2QJA - chains B and D of the 4 polymer chains in the assembly; structure by X-ray diffraction, 2.60 A resolution.

Chain B:
Protein: Bone morphogenetic protein 2
From: Homo sapiens
Notes: fragment: mature part (residues 283-396)
UniProt: P12643 (BMP2_HUMAN); residues 1-114 here correspond to UniProt positions 283-396 (UniProt number = residue number + 282)
Sequence (116 residues; numbered -1 to 114; the number before each row is that of its first residue; numbers below 1 keep their minus sign (Met-1 is residue -1)):
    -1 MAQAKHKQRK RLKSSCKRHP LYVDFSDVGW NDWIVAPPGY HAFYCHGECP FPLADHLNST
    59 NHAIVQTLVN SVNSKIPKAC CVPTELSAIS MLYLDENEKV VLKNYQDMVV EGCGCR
Disordered / not traced: -1 to 10
Differences from the reference sequence: expression tag (-1 to 0)
UniProt features mapped onto this chain:
  - glycosylation: Asn56 (N-linked (GlcNAc...) (high mannose) asparagine)
Cystine bridges: Cys14-Cys79, Cys43-Cys111, Cys47-Cys113

Chain D:
Protein: Bone morphogenetic protein receptor type IA
From: Homo sapiens
Notes: fragment: extracellular domain (residues 24-152)
UniProt: P36894 (BMR1A_HUMAN); residues 1-129 here correspond to UniProt positions 24-152 (UniProt number = residue number + 23)
Sequence (135 residues; each row starts with the number of its first residue; numbers below 1 keep their minus sign (Gly-5 is residue -5)):
    -5 GSGAMAQNLD SMLHGTGMKS DSDQKKSENG VTLAPEDTLP FLKCYCSGHC PDDAINNTCI
    55 TNGHCFAIIE EDDQGETTLT SGCLGLEGSD FQCRDTPIPH QRRSIECCRT NLCNQYLQPT
   115 LPPVVIGPFF DGSIR
Disordered / not traced: -5 to 30, 124-129
Differences from the reference sequence: expression tag (-5 to 0); engineered mutation Thr74 (Ala97 in P36894), Leu78 (Met101 in P36894), Gly79 (Lys102 in P36894), Leu80 (Tyr103 in P36894), Arg88 (Lys111 in P36894), Thr90 (Ser113 in P36894), Ile92 (Lys115 in P36894), Pro93 (Ala116 in P36894), His94 (Gln117 in P36894), Gln95 (Leu118 in P36894), Ser98 (Thr121 in P36894)
UniProt features mapped onto this chain:
  - region: Asp84 to Gln86 (Mediates specificity for BMP ligand)
  - glycosylation: Asn50 (N-linked (GlcNAc...) asparagine)
Cystine bridges: Cys38-Cys59, Cys40-Cys44, Cys53-Cys77, Cys87-Cys101, Cys102-Cys107

Interface between chain B and chain D:
Residue-residue contacts (38):
  Lys15(B) with Asp46(D), salt bridge
  Phe49(B) with Gln86(D); Asp89(D); Arg97(D); Ile99(D), hydrophobic
  Pro50(B) with Phe60(D), hydrophobic; Leu78(D), hydrophobic; Gln86(D); Ile99(D), hydrophobic
  Leu51(B) with Leu78(D); Gln86(D), hydrogen bond (backbone-side chain)
  Ala52(B) with Cys77(D)
  Asp53(B) with Thr55(D), hydrogen bond; Cys77(D), hydrogen bond (backbone-backbone); Gly79(D)
  His54(B) with His43(D); Cys44(D); Pro45(D)
  Thr58(B) with Glu81(D)
  Asn59(B) with Glu81(D), hydrogen bond (backbone-side chain); Gly82(D), hydrogen bond (side chain-backbone)
  Ile62(B) with Glu81(D); Gly82(D); Phe85(D), hydrophobic; Gln86(D)
  Leu66(B) with Phe85(D); Asp89(D); Arg97(D)
  Asn68(B) with His94(D), hydrogen bond (backbone-side chain)
  Ser69(B) with Thr90(D); Pro93(D); His94(D), hydrogen bond (backbone-backbone); Arg97(D), hydrogen bond
  Val70(B) with Thr90(D); Ile92(D); His94(D)
  Asn71(B) with His94(D)
  Ser72(B) with His94(D)
Other interface residues (no listed pair), chain B (20 interface residues in all): Cys14, Pro48, Ser57, Val63
Other interface residues (no listed pair), chain D (23 interface residues in all): Ile54, Asn56, Ile62

Summary:
The interface between chain B and chain D involves 20 residues on one side and 23 on the other; the contacts
include 8 hydrogen bonds and 1 salt bridge. Polar contacts include Lys15(B)-Asp46(D), Leu51(B)-Gln86(D) and
Asp53(B)-Thr55(D).
Chain B is Bone morphogenetic protein 2 and chain D is Bone morphogenetic protein receptor type IA, both from
Homo sapiens; the structure, Crystal structure analysis of BMP-2 in complex with BMPR-IA variant B12, was
determined by X-ray diffraction together with 2QJ9 and 2QJB from the same study.
